PDB entry 4CTN | X-ray diffraction, 2.10 A resolution | chain A

Chain A:
Name: Glycogen phosphorylase, muscle form
Organism: Oryctolagus cuniculus
Notes: EC 2.4.1.1
UniProt: P00489 (PYGM_RABIT); residues 0-842 here correspond to UniProt positions 1-843 (UniProt number = residue number + 1)
Chain sequence (843 residues; each row starts with the number of its first residue; numbering starts at 0):
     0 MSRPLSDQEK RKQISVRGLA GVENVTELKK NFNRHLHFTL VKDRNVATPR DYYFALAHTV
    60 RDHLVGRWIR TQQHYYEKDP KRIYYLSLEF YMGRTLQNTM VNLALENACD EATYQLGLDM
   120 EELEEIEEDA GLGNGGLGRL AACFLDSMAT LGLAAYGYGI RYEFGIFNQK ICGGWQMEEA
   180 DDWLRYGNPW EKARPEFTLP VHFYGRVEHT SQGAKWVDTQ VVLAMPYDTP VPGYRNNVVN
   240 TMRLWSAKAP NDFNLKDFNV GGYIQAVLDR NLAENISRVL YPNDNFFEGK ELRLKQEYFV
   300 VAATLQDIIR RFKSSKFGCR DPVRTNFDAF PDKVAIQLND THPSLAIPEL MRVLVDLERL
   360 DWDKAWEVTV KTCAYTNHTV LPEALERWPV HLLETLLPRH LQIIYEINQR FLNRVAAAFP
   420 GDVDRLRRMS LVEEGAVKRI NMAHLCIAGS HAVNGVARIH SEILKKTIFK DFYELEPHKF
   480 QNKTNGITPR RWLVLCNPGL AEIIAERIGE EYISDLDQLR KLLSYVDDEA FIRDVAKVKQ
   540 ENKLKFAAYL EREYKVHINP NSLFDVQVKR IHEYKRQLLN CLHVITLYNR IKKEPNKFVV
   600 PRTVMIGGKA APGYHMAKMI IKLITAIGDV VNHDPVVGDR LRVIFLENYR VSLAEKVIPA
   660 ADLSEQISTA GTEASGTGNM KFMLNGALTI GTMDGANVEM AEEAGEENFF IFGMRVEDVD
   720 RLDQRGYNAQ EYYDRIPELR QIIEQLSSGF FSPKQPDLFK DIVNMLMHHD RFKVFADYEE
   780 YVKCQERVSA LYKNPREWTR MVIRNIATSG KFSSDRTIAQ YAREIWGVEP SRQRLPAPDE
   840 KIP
Not modelled in the structure: 0-11, 252-260, 315-323, 837-842
Covalently attached groups: pyridoxal phosphate (PLP) linked to K680
Residues lining bound ligands:
  - M8P (N-[(2Z,5R,7R,8S,9S,10R)-8,9,10-trihydroxy-7-(hydroxymethyl)-4-oxo-6-oxa-1-thia-3-azaspiro[4.5]dec-2-ylidene]naphthalene-2-carboxamide): E88, N133, G135, L136, L139, Y280, N282, D283, N284, F285, R292, D339, H341, H377, T378, A383, V455, N484, Y573, E672, A673, S674, G675, T676
  - pyridoxal phosphate (PLP): Y90, G134, G135, R138, W491, V567, K568, K574, Y648, R649, V650, A653, Q665, E672, G675, T676, G677
Swiss-Prot annotation at these positions:
  - binding site (AMP): D42, Y75, R309 to C318
  - site: C108 (Involved in the association of subunits), C142 (Involved in the association of subunits), Y155 (Can be labeled by an AMP analog)
  - modified residue: S1 (N-acetylserine), S14 (Phosphoserine), Y203 (Phosphotyrosine), Y226 (Phosphotyrosine), S429 (Phosphoserine), Y472 (Phosphotyrosine), S513 (Phosphoserine), K680 (N6-(pyridoxal phosphate)lysine), S746 (Phosphoserine), S747 (Phosphoserine)
From the paper describing this entry:
  - conformationally variable residues (loop rearrangement, side-chain flip): L136, N282 to E287, G288, D339, H341, T378 to L380
  - binding site for dimethyl sulfoxide: E287
  - binding site for M8P: H341

Summary:
Ligands of chain A: compound M8P. Covalently linked pyridoxal phosphate: at K680. Curated annotation (UniProt)
lists 12 AMP-binding residues. The paper reports a binding site for dimethyl sulfoxide at E287; a binding site
for M8P at H341.
Chain A is Glycogen phosphorylase, muscle form (Oryctolagus cuniculus); the structure,
Glucopyranosylidene-spiro-iminothiazolidinone, a New Bicyclic Ring System: Synthesis, Derivatization, and
Evaluation as Glycogen Phosphorylase Inhibitors by Enzyme ..., was determined by X-ray diffraction together
with 4CTM and 4CTO from the same study.
